PDB entry 5CBZ | X-ray diffraction, 2.20 A resolution | chains B and D of the 4 polymer chains in the assembly

[Chain B]
Name: AncMR DNA Binding Domain
Sequence (105 residues; each row starts with the number of its first residue):
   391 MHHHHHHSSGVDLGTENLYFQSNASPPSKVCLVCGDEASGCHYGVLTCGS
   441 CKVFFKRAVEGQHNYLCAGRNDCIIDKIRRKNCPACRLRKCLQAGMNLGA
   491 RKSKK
Unresolved in the structure: 391-417, 492-495
Bound ions: Zn2+ site 1: Cys421, Cys424, Cys438, Cys441; Zn2+ site 2: Cys457, Cys463, Cys473, Cys476

[Chain D]
Molecule: 18-nt DNA strand
Sequence (18 nucleotides; each row starts with the number of its first residue):
     1 TCAGAACACTCTGTTCTG

[Interface between chain B and chain D]
Contacting residue pairs - 9 pairs, chain B then chain D:
  Gly430(B) with DC2(D), phosphate contact
  Cys431(B) with DC2(D), hydrogen bond to the phosphate; DA3(D), phosphate contact
  His432(B) with DA3(D), salt bridge to the phosphate
  Tyr433(B) with DA3(D), hydrogen bond to the phosphate; DG4(D), hydrogen bond to the phosphate
  Lys442(B) with DG4(D), hydrogen bond to the base
  Lys446(B) with DG4(D), salt bridge to the phosphate
  Arg447(B) with DA6(D), base contact
Also at the interface, not in a pair above, chain B (8 interface residues in all): Val443
Also at the interface, not in a pair above, chain D (6 interface residues in all): DT1, DC7

[Overview]
8 residues of chain B and 6 residues of chain D are in contact, with 4 hydrogen bonds and 2 salt bridges.
Polar contacts include Lys442(B)-DG4(D), Cys431(B)-DC2(D) and Tyr433(B)-DA3(D). Cys421(B), Cys424(B),
Cys438(B) and Cys441(B) coordinate Zn2+ site 1.
Here chain B is AncMR DNA Binding Domain and chain D is an 18-nt DNA strand. Entry 5CBZ (AncMR DNA Binding
Domain - (+)GRE Complex) was determined by X-ray diffraction together with 5CBX, 5CBY, 5CC0 and 5CC1 from the
same study.
